Entry 8DMR (X-ray diffraction, 1.86 A resolution); this record covers chain A.

== Chain A ==
Protein: MavL
Source organism: Legionella pneumophila
Reference sequence: Q5ZSJ1 (Q5ZSJ1_LEGPH); numbering as in UniProt (aligned over 42-435)
Chain sequence (399 residues; numbered 37 to 435; the number before each row is that of its first residue):
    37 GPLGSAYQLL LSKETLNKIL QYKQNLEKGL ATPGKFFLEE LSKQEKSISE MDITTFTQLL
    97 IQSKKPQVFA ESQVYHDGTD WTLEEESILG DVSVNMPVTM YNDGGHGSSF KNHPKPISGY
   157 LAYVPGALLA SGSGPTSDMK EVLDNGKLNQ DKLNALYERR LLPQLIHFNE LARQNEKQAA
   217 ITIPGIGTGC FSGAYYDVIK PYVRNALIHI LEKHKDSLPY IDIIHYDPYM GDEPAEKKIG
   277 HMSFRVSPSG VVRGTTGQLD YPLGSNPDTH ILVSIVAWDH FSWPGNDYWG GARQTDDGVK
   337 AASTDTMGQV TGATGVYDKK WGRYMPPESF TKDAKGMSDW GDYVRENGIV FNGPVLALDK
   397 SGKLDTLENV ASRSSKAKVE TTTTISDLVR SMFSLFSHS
Not modelled in the structure: 410-435
Differences from the reference sequence: expression tag (37-41); engineered mutation Ala370 (Arg in Q5ZSJ1)
Residues lining bound ligands: Adenosine-5-Diphosphoribose (AR6; [(2R,3S,4R,5R)-5-(6-aminopurin-9-yl)-3,4-dihydroxy-oxolan-2-yl]methyl [hydroxy-[[(2R,3S,4R,5S)-3,4,5-trihydroxyoxolan-2-yl]methoxy]phosphoryl] hydrogen phosphate): Phe105, Ala106, His142, Gly221, Ile222, Gly223, Thr224, Gly225, Cys226, Phe227, Lys236, Pro264, Tyr265, Ala313, Trp314, Asp315, Asn322, Asp323, Thr331, Asp332, Asp333
From the paper describing this entry:
  - binding site for Adenosine-5-Diphosphoribose: Glu107, His142, Gly221, Gly223 to Phe227, Lys236, Pro264, Tyr265, Ala313, Asp315 to Asp323, Thr331, Asp332, Asp333
  - mutagenesis - F227A, D315A, N322A, D323A, T331A: decreased catalytic activity
  - mutagenesis - D333A: decreased catalytic activity on Rab33b
  - mutagenesis - D333A: abolished growth in response to SdeA
  - catalytic residues: Phe227, Asp315, Asn322, Asp333
  - catalytic residues: Phe105, Glu107, Asp323, Thr331 (from molecular simulation)
  - mutagenesis - R370A: unchanged catalytic activity
  - mutagenesis - D333A: decreased catalytic activity on ADPR-Ub
  - mutagenesis - C226A: abolished binding to UbVME and Ub-VS

== Summary ==
Bound to chain A: Adenosine-5-Diphosphoribose. The paper reports catalytic residues Phe227, Asp315 and Asn322
among others; F227A, D315A and N322A, among others, reduce catalytic activity; 8 substitutions were tested in
all.
Chain A is MavL (Legionella pneumophila); the structure, Legionella macrodomain effector MavL R370A in complex
with ADP-ribose, was determined by X-ray diffraction (same publication as 8DMT, 8DMP and 8DMU).
